PDB entry 9D9L | electron microscopy, 4.00 A resolution | chains C and G of the 12 polymer chains in the assembly

== Chain C (and G) ==
Molecule: Major tail protein
Source organism: Mycobacterium phage Bxb1
Notes: chain G of this document is another copy of the same molecule, construct and numbering; everything in this record applies to it too
Reference sequence: Q9B0A2 (Q9B0A2_BPMB1); numbering as in UniProt (aligned over 1-283)
Sequence (283 residues; row label = number of the first residue in the row):
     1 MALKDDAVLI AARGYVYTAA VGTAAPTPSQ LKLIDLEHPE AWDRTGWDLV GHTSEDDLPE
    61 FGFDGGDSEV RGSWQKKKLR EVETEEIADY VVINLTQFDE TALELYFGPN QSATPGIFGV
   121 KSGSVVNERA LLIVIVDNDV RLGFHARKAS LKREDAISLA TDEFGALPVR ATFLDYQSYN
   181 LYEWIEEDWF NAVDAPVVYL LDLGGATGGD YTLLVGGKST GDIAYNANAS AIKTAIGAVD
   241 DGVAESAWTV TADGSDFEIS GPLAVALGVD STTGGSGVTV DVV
Disordered / not traced: 1

== Chain C / chain G interface ==
Residue-residue contacts - 5 pairs, chain C then chain G:
  Asp270(C) - Arg44(G)  salt bridge
  Ser276(C) - Asp43(G)
  Ser276(C) - Arg44(G)
  Val278(C) - Arg44(G)  hydrogen bond (backbone-side chain)
  Val282(C) - Gln177(G)
Interface residues without a listed pair, chain C (11 interface residues in all): Asn138, Ala264, Ala266, Gly275, Gly277, Thr279, Val280
Interface residues without a listed pair, chain G (6 interface residues in all): Val126, Ser178, Tyr179

== Summary ==
11 residues of chain C face 6 of chain G across their interface, with 1 hydrogen bond and 1 salt bridge. Polar
contacts include Asp270(C)-Arg44(G) and Val278(C)-Arg44(G).
Both chains are Major tail protein (Mycobacterium phage Bxb1). Entry 9D9L (Mycobacteriophage Bxb1 tail tube
segment - Composite map and model) was determined by electron microscopy, deposited together with 9D9W, 9D93,
9D94 and 9D9X.
